PDB entry 6P5C | X-ray diffraction, 2.20 A resolution | chains B and A of the 3 polymer chains in the assembly

Chain B:
Molecule: 9-nt DNA strand
Sequence (9 nucleotides; row label = number of the first residue in the row):
    21 CGATCACGC

Chain A:
Protein: DNA polymerase I
Organism: Geobacillus stearothermophilus
Notes: EC 2.7.7.7
UniProtKB: D9N168 (D9N168_GEOSE); residues 298-876 here correspond to UniProt positions 1-579 (UniProt number = residue number - 297)
Sequence (581 residues; row label = number of the first residue in the row):
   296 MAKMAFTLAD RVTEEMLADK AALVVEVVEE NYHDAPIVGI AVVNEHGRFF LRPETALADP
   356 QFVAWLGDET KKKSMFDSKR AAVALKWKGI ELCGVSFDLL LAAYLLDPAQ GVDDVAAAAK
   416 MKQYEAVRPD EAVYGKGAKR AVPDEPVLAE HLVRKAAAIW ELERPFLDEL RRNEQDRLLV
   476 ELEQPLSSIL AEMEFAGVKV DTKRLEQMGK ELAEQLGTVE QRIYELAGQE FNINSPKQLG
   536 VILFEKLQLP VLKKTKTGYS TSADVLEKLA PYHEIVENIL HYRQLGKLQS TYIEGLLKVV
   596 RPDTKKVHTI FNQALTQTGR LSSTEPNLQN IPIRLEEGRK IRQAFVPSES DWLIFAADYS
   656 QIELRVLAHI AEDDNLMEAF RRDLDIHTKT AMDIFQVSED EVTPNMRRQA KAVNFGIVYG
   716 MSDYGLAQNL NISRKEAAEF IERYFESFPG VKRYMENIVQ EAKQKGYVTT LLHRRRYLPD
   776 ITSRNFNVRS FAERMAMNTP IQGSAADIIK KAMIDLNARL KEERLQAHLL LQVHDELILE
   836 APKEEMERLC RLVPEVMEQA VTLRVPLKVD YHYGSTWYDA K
Differences from the reference sequence: initiating methionine (296); expression tag (297); conflict Asp598 (Ala301 in D9N168), Val713 (Pro416 in D9N168); engineered mutation Met716 (Ile419 in D9N168)

How chain B and chain A interact:
Residue-residue contacts (27):
  DT24(B) with Thr550(A), phosphate contact; Lys551(A), phosphate contact
  DC25(B) with Ser555(A), phosphate contact; Thr556(A), hydrogen bond to the phosphate; Ser557(A), hydrogen bond to the phosphate; Arg578(A), hydrogen bond to the phosphate
  DA26(B) with Ser557(A), phosphate contact; Ala558(A), hydrogen bond to the phosphate; Arg578(A), salt bridge to the phosphate; Lys582(A), hydrogen bond to the base
  DC27(B) with Lys582(A), sugar contact; Tyr587(A), sugar contact; Asn625(A), hydrogen bond to the base; Pro627(A), phosphate contact
  DG28(B) with Arg615(A), base contact; Gln624(A), sugar contact; Asn625(A), sugar contact; Ile626(A), sugar contact; Pro627(A), phosphate contact; Ile628(A), hydrogen bond to the phosphate; Arg629(A), salt bridge to the phosphate
  DC29(B) with Arg615(A), hydrogen bond to the base; Ile628(A), phosphate contact; Arg629(A), salt bridge to the phosphate; Val828(A), phosphate contact; His829(A), sugar contact; Asp830(A), hydrogen bond to the phosphate
Interface residues without a listed pair, chain A (25 interface residues in all): Thr552, Tyr554, Gln579, Leu630, Arg637, Glu831

In short:
6 residues of chain B and 25 residues of chain A are in contact, with 9 hydrogen bonds and 3 salt bridges.
Among the polar pairs are DA26(B)-Lys582(A), DC27(B)-Asn625(A) and DC29(B)-Arg615(A).
Chain B is a 9-nt DNA strand and chain A is DNA polymerase I (Geobacillus stearothermophilus); the structure,
Bacillus Fragment DNA polymerase mutant I716M, was determined by X-ray diffraction.
